8YJS - chains D and F of the 8 polymer chains in the assembly; structure by electron microscopy, 3.55 A resolution.

Chain D:
Protein: Flap endonuclease 1
From: Homo sapiens
Notes: EC 3.1.-.-
UniProtKB: P39748 (FEN1_HUMAN); residues 1-380 here = UniProt positions 1-380
Sequence (380 residues; numbered 1 to 380; the number before each row is that of its first residue):
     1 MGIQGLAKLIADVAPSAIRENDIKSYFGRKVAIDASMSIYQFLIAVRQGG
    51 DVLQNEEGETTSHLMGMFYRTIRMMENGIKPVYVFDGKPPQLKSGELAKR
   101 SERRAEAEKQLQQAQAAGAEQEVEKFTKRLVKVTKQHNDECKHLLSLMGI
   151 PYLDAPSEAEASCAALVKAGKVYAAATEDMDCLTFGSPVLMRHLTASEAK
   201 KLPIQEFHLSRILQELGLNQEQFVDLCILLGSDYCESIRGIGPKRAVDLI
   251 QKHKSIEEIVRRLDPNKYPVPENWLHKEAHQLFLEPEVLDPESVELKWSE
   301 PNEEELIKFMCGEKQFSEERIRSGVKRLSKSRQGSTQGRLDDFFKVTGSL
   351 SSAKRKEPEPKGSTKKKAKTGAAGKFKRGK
Unresolved in the structure: 1, 353-380
Swiss-Prot annotation at these positions:
  - region: Thr336 to Phe344 (Interaction with PCNA)
  - binding site (Mg(2+)): Asp34, Asp86, Glu158, Glu160, Asp179, Asp181, Asp233
  - binding site (DNA): Arg47, Arg70, Glu158, Gly231, Asp233
  - modified residue: Arg19 (Symmetric dimethylarginine), Lys80 (N6-acetyllysine), Arg100 (Symmetric dimethylarginine), Arg104 (Symmetric dimethylarginine), Ser187 (Phosphoserine), Arg192 (Symmetric dimethylarginine), Ser197 (Phosphoserine), Ser255 (Phosphoserine), Ser293 (Phosphoserine), Ser335 (Phosphoserine), Thr336 (Phosphothreonine), Lys354 (N6-acetyllysine), Thr364 (Phosphothreonine), Lys375 (N6-acetyllysine), Lys377 (N6-acetyllysine), Lys380 (N6-acetyllysine)
  - mutagenesis: Arg29 (R29A: No significant effect on exonuclease activity or flap endonuclease activity), Asp34 (D34A: Loss of flap endonuclease activity but substrate binding activity is retained), Arg47 (R47A: Significantly reduced exonuclease activity and reduced substrate binding. The positions of the cleavage sites are also shifted), Arg70 (R70A: Loss of exonuclease activity and reduced endonuclease activity. Reduced substrate binding), Arg73 (R73A: No significant effect on exonuclease activity or flap endonuclease activity), Lys80 (K80A: No significant effect on exonuclease activity or flap endonuclease activity), Asp86 (D86A: Loss of flap endonuclease activity but substrate binding activity is retained), Arg103 (R103A: No effect on flap endonuclease activity or substrate binding), Glu158 (E158A: Loss of flap endonuclease activity and substrate binding), Asp179 (D179A: No effect on flap endonuclease activity or substrate binding), Asp181 (D181A: Loss of flap endonuclease activity but substrate binding activity is retained), Ser187 (S187A: Fails to translocate from nucleoli to the nuclear plasma; S187D: Diminishes nucleolar localization), 3 further mutagenesis entries in UniProt

Chain F:
Molecule: downstream DNA
From: Homo sapiens
Sequence (11 nucleotides; numbered 1 to 11; the number before each row is that of its first residue):
     1 TAAAAAAAAAT

How chain D and chain F interact:
Contacting residue pairs (22; chain D residue first):
  Gly2(D) - DT1(F)  hydrogen bond to the phosphate
  Gly2(D) - DA2(F)  phosphate contact
  Ile3(D) - DA2(F)  hydrogen bond to the phosphate
  Gln4(D) - DA2(F)  phosphate contact
  Ala7(D) - DA3(F)  phosphate contact
  Lys8(D) - DA3(F)  phosphate contact
  Met37(D) - DT1(F)  sugar contact
  Lys93(D) - DT1(F)  salt bridge to the phosphate
  Arg100(D) - DT1(F)  salt bridge to the phosphate
  Glu160(D) - DT1(F)  phosphate contact
  Glu178(D) - DA2(F)  phosphate contact
  Asp179(D) - DT1(F)  phosphate contact
  Asp179(D) - DA2(F)  phosphate contact
  Met180(D) - DA2(F)  hydrogen bond to the phosphate
  Asp181(D) - DT1(F)  phosphate contact
  Arg192(D) - DA2(F)  sugar contact
  Arg192(D) - DA3(F)  salt bridge to the phosphate
  Asp233(D) - DT1(F)  phosphate contact
  Arg245(D) - DA10(F)  hydrogen bond to the phosphate
  Arg245(D) - DT11(F)  salt bridge to the phosphate
  Lys267(D) - DA10(F)  sugar contact
  Lys267(D) - DT11(F)  salt bridge to the phosphate
Also at the interface, not in a pair above, chain D (20 interface residues in all): Arg103, Glu158, Tyr268

In short:
Chain D and chain F form an interface of 20 and 5 residues respectively, with 4 hydrogen bonds and 5 salt
bridges. Polar pairs include Gly2(D)-DT1(F), Ile3(D)-DA2(F) and Met180(D)-DA2(F).
Here chain D is Flap endonuclease 1 and chain F is downstream DNA, both from Homo sapiens. Entry 8YJS
(Structure of the human endogenous PCNA-FEN1 complex - State E) was determined by electron microscopy together
with 8YJH, 8YJL, 8YJQ, 8YJR, 8YJU, 8YJV, 8YJW and 8YJZ from the same study.
